PDB entry 6ZK2 | X-ray diffraction, 2.20 A resolution | chains A and B

[Chain A (and B)]
Protein: Pyrimidine-specific ribonucleoside hydrolase rihA
From: Zea mays
Notes: chain B of this document is another copy of the same molecule, construct and numbering; everything in this record applies to it too
UniProtKB: B6THD4 (B6THD4_MAIZE); residues 1-325 here = UniProt positions 1-325
Chain sequence (343 residues; each row starts with the number of its first residue; numbers below 1 keep their minus sign (Met-17 is residue -17)):
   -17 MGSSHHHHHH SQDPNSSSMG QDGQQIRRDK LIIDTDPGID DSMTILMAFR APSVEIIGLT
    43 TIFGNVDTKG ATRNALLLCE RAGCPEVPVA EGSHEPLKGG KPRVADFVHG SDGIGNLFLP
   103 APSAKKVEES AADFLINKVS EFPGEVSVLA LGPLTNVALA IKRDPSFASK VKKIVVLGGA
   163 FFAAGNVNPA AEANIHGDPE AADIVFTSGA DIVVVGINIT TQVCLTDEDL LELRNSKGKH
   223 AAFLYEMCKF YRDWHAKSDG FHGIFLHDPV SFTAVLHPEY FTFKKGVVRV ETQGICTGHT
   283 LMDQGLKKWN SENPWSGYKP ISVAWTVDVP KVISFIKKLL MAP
Not modelled in the structure: -17 to 9
Differences from the reference sequence: initiating methionine (-17); expression tag (-16 to 0)
Ion coordination: Ca2+: Asp18, Asp23, Leu133, Asp250 (together with Forodesine)
Small-molecule neighbours: Forodesine (IMH; 1,4-dideoxy-4-aza-1-(S)-(9-deazahypoxanthin-9-yl)-D-ribitol): Asp18, Asp22, Asp23, Asn47, Ala87, Val90, His91, Leu133, Leu159, Asn168, Glu174, Ala175, Asn176, Ile199, Tyr233, Trp236, His249, Asp250

[Chain A / chain B interface]
Contacting residue pairs (61):
  Phe89(A) - Asn292(B)
  Phe164(A) - Phe164(B)
  Phe164(A) - Ala165(B)
  Phe164(A) - Ala166(B)
  Ala165(A) - Phe164(B)
  Ala166(A) - Phe164(B)
  Gly167(A) - Trp291(B)
  Asn168(A) - Lys289(B)
  Asn168(A) - Trp291(B)
  Val169(A) - Trp291(B)
  Asn170(A) - Trp291(B)
  Asn170(A) - Asn295(B)
  Pro171(A) - Leu283(B)
  Pro171(A) - Asp285(B)
  Pro171(A) - Trp291(B)
  Pro171(A) - Asn295(B)
  Pro171(A) - Trp297(B)
  Ala172(A) - Leu283(B)  hydrophobic
  Ala172(A) - Trp297(B)  hydrophobic
  Trp236(A) - Asn292(B)
  Lys239(A) - Lys290(B)
  Ser240(A) - Lys289(B)  hydrogen bond
  Ser240(A) - Lys290(B)  hydrogen bond (side chain-backbone)
  Asp241(A) - Lys289(B)  salt bridge
  Arg271(A) - Ile277(B)
  Val272(A) - Ile277(B)
  Glu273(A) - Gln275(B)
  Glu273(A) - Gly276(B)
  Glu273(A) - Ile277(B)  hydrogen bond (side chain-backbone)
  Glu273(A) - Cys278(B)  hydrogen bond (side chain-backbone)
  Gln275(A) - Glu273(B)
  Gln275(A) - Gln275(B)
  Gly276(A) - Glu273(B)
  Gly276(A) - Gln275(B)
  Ile277(A) - Arg271(B)
  Ile277(A) - Val272(B)
  Ile277(A) - Glu273(B)  hydrogen bond (backbone-side chain)
  Ile277(A) - Pro296(B)  hydrophobic
  Ile277(A) - Trp297(B)
  Cys278(A) - Glu273(B)  hydrogen bond (backbone-side chain)
  His281(A) - His281(B)
  Leu283(A) - Pro171(B)
  Leu283(A) - Ala172(B)  hydrophobic
  Asp285(A) - Pro171(B)
  Lys289(A) - Asn168(B)
  Lys289(A) - Ser240(B)  hydrogen bond
  Lys289(A) - Asp241(B)  salt bridge
  Lys290(A) - Lys239(B)  hydrogen bond (side chain-backbone)
  Lys290(A) - Ser240(B)  hydrogen bond (backbone-side chain)
  Trp291(A) - Gly167(B)
  Trp291(A) - Asn168(B)
  Trp291(A) - Val169(B)
  Trp291(A) - Asn170(B)
  Trp291(A) - Pro171(B)
  Asn292(A) - Phe89(B)
  Asn292(A) - Trp236(B)
  Asn295(A) - Asn170(B)
  Pro296(A) - Ile277(B)  hydrophobic
  Trp297(A) - Pro171(B)
  Trp297(A) - Ala172(B)  hydrophobic
  Trp297(A) - Ile277(B)
Interface residues without a listed pair, chain A (34 interface residues in all): Arg85, Met284, Leu288
Interface residues without a listed pair, chain B (34 interface residues in all): Met284, Leu288, Ser293

[In short]
Chain A and chain B each contribute 34 residues to their interface; the contacts include 9 hydrogen bonds and
2 salt bridges. Polar contacts include Asp241(A)-Lys289(B), Ser240(A)-Lys289(B) and Ser240(A)-Lys290(B).
Ligands of chain A: Forodesine. The Ca2+ site is built by Asp18(A), Asp23(A), Leu133(A) and Asp250(A).
Both chains are Pyrimidine-specific ribonucleoside hydrolase rihA (Zea mays). Entry 6ZK2 (Plant nucleoside
hydrolase - ZmNRh2b in complex with forodesine) was determined by X-ray diffraction, deposited together with
6ZK3, 6ZK4 and 6ZK5.
